3W1J - chains A and J of the 10 polymer chains in the assembly; structure by X-ray diffraction, 3.25 A resolution.

== Chain A (and J) ==
Protein: L-seryl-tRNA(Sec) selenium transferase
Organism: Aquifex aeolicus
Notes: EC 2.9.1.1; fragment: the core and C-terminal domains; chain J of this document is another copy of the same molecule, construct and numbering; everything in this record applies to it too
UniProt: O67140 (SELA_AQUAE); residue numbers follow UniProt; this construct covers 62-452
Chain sequence (392 residues; numbered 61 to 452; the number before each row is that of its first residue):
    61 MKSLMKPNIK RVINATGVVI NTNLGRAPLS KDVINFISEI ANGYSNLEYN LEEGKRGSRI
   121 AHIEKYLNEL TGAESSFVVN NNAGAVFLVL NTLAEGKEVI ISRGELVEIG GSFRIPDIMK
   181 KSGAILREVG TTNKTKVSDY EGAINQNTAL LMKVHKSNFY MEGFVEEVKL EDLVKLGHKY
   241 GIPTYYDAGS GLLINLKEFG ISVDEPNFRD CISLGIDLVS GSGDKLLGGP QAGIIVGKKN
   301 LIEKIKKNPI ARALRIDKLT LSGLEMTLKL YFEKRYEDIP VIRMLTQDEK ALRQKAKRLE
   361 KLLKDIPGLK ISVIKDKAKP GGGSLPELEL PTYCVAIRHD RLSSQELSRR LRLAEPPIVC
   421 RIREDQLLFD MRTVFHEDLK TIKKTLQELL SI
Sequence notes: expression tag (61)
Modified / non-standard residues: Lys-285 ((2S)-2-amino-6-[[3-hydroxy-2-methyl-5-(phosphonooxymethyl)pyridin-4-yl]methylideneamino]hexanoic acid; LLP)
Metal / ion sites: K+: Asn-140, Asp-317 (shared with 2 residues of chain B)
Residues lining bound ligands:
  - thiosulfate (THJ), molecule 1: Thr-76, Asn-81, Asn-83, Leu-84, Val-419
  - thiosulfate (THJ), molecule 2: Val-78, Ile-80, Asn-81, Thr-82, Asn-83, Gly-382, Gly-383
  - thiosulfate (THJ), molecule 3: Thr-82, Arg-86, Ile-169, Gly-170, Gly-171
From the paper describing this entry:
  - binding site for thiosulfate: Arg-86, Arg-312, Arg-315
  - mutagenesis - R86A, N218A, F224A, R312A, R315A: decreased catalytic activity
  - catalytic residues: Arg-119, Asp-284
  - catalytic residues: Lys-285 (proposed by the authors, not directly observed)
  - mutagenesis - T191Y/T192Y/D199R/Y220P: abolished catalytic activity

== How chain A and chain J interact ==
Residue-residue contacts (59; chain A residue first):
  Arg-163(A) / Leu-166(J)
  Arg-163(A) / Glu-188(J)  salt bridge
  Arg-163(A) / Thr-192(J)  hydrogen bond (backbone-side chain)
  Gly-164(A) / Thr-192(J)  hydrogen bond (backbone-side chain)
  Glu-165(A) / Thr-192(J)
  Leu-166(A) / Arg-163(J)
  Leu-166(A) / Thr-191(J)
  Leu-166(A) / Thr-192(J)  hydrogen bond (backbone-backbone)
  Val-167(A) / Thr-191(J)
  Val-167(A) / Asn-193(J)
  Glu-168(A) / Thr-191(J)
  Glu-168(A) / Asn-193(J)  hydrogen bond (backbone-side chain)
  Glu-168(A) / Lys-194(J)  salt bridge
  Glu-168(A) / Lys-196(J)  salt bridge
  Gly-170(A) / Lys-194(J)  hydrogen bond (backbone-side chain)
  Arg-174(A) / Gly-190(J)
  Arg-174(A) / Thr-191(J)
  Arg-174(A) / Asp-199(J)  salt bridge
  Pro-176(A) / Arg-163(J)
  Glu-188(A) / Arg-163(J)  salt bridge
  Glu-188(A) / Glu-188(J)
  Gly-190(A) / Arg-174(J)
  Gly-190(A) / Pro-176(J)
  Thr-191(A) / Leu-166(J)
  Thr-191(A) / Val-167(J)
  Thr-191(A) / Glu-168(J)
  Thr-191(A) / Arg-174(J)
  Thr-192(A) / Arg-163(J)  hydrogen bond (side chain-backbone)
  Thr-192(A) / Gly-164(J)  hydrogen bond (side chain-backbone)
  Thr-192(A) / Glu-165(J)
  Thr-192(A) / Leu-166(J)  hydrogen bond (backbone-backbone)
  Thr-192(A) / Phe-219(J)
  Asn-193(A) / Val-167(J)
  Asn-193(A) / Glu-168(J)  hydrogen bond (side chain-backbone)
  Asn-193(A) / Phe-219(J)
  Lys-194(A) / Glu-168(J)  salt bridge
  Lys-194(A) / Gly-170(J)  hydrogen bond (side chain-backbone)
  Lys-196(A) / Glu-168(J)  salt bridge
  Lys-196(A) / Arg-174(J)
  Asp-199(A) / Arg-174(J)  salt bridge
  Asn-218(A) / Asn-193(J)
  Asn-218(A) / Gly-223(J)
  Asn-218(A) / Phe-224(J)  hydrogen bond (backbone-backbone)
  Phe-219(A) / Thr-192(J)
  Phe-219(A) / Asn-193(J)
  Phe-219(A) / Met-221(J)  hydrophobic
  Phe-219(A) / Glu-222(J)
  Phe-219(A) / Phe-224(J)
  Tyr-220(A) / Met-221(J)
  Tyr-220(A) / Glu-222(J)  hydrogen bond
  Met-221(A) / Tyr-220(J)
  Met-221(A) / Met-221(J)  hydrophobic
  Glu-222(A) / Phe-219(J)
  Glu-222(A) / Tyr-220(J)  hydrogen bond (backbone-backbone)
  Glu-222(A) / Lys-379(J)  salt bridge
  Gly-223(A) / Asn-218(J)
  Phe-224(A) / Asn-218(J)  hydrogen bond (backbone-backbone)
  Phe-224(A) / Phe-219(J)
  Gly-382(A) / Phe-224(J)
Interface residues without a listed pair, chain A (27 interface residues in all): Val-225, Glu-226
Interface residues without a listed pair, chain J (29 interface residues in all): Leu-186, Thr-195, Val-225, Gly-382

== Overview ==
Chain A and chain J form an interface of 27 and 29 residues respectively, with 14 hydrogen bonds and 9 salt
bridges. Polar pairs include Arg-163(A)/Glu-188(J), Glu-168(A)/Lys-194(J) and Glu-168(A)/Lys-196(J). The paper
reports catalytic residues Arg-119(A), Asp-284(A) and Lys-285(A); R86A, N218A and F224A of chain A, among
others, reduce catalytic activity; 6 substitutions were tested in all.
Chain A and chain J are both L-seryl-tRNA(Sec) selenium transferase (Aquifex aeolicus); the structure, Crystal
structure of the N-terminal truncated selenocysteine synthase SelA in complex with thiosulfate, was determined
by X-ray diffraction, deposited together with 3W1H, 3W1I and 3W1K.
